Entry 8A9Z (X-ray diffraction, 2.29 A resolution); this record covers chains D and E of the 6 polymer chains in the assembly.

Chain D:
Protein: Tubulin beta-2B chain
Source organism: Bos taurus
UniProt: Q6B856 (TBB2B_BOVIN); the author numbering skips numbers that UniProt does not, so the offset changes along the chain: 1-42 = UniProt 1-42; 45-360 = UniProt 43-358; 369-455 = UniProt 359-445
Chain sequence (445 residues; numbered 1 to 455; 10 numbers in that range are skipped by the numbering (no residue carries them; nothing is unmodelled there); the number before each row is that of its first residue):
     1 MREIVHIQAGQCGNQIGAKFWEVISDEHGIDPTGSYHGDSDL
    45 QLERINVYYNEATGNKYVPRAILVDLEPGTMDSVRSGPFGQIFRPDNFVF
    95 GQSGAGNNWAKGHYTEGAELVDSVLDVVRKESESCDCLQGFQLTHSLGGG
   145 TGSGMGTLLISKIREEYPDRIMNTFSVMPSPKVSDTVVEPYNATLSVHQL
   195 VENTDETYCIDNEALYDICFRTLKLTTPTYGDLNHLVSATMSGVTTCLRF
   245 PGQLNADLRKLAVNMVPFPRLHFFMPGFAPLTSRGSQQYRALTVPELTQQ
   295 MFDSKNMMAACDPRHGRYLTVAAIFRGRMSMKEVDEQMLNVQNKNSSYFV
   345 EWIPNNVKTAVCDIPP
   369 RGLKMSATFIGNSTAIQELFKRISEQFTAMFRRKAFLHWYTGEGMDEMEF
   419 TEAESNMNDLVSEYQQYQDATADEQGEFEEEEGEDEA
Not modelled in the structure: 281-285, 441-455
Bound ions: Mg2+: Gln-11 (together with GDP)
Small-molecule neighbours:
  - GDP (guanosine-5'-diphosphate): Gly-10, Gln-11, Cys-12, Gln-15, Ile-16, Asp-69, Ala-99, Asn-101, Ser-140, Gly-142, Gly-143, Gly-144, Thr-145, Gly-146, Ser-147, Val-171, Pro-173, Val-177, Ser-178, Glu-183, Asn-206, Leu-209, Tyr-224, Leu-227, Asn-228, Val-231
  - LO9 (7-[(3,5-dimethoxyphenyl)methyl]pyrrolo[3,4-g][1,2]benzoxazole): Tyr-202, Val-238, Cys-241, Leu-242, Leu-248, Ala-250, Lys-254, Leu-255, Asn-258, Met-259, Thr-314, Val-315, Ala-316, Ala-317, Ile-318, Asn-349, Asn-350, Val-351, Lys-352, Thr-353, Ala-354, Ile-378
Swiss-Prot annotation at these positions:
  - motif: Met-1 to Ile-4 (MREI motif)
  - binding site (GTP): Gln-11, Glu-71, Ser-140, Gly-144, Thr-145, Gly-146, Asn-206, Asn-228
  - binding site (Mg(2+)): Glu-71
  - modified residue: Ser-40 (Phosphoserine), Thr-57 (Phosphothreonine), Lys-60 (N6-acetyllysine), Ser-174 (Phosphoserine), Thr-287 (Phosphothreonine), Thr-292 (Phosphothreonine), Arg-320 (Omega-N-methylarginine), Glu-448 (5-glutamyl polyglutamate)
  - cross-link (Glycyl lysine isopeptide (Lys-Gly)): Lys-60 (interchain with G-Cter in ubiquitin), Lys-326 (interchain with G-Cter in ubiquitin)

Chain E:
Protein: Stathmin-4
Source organism: Rattus norvegicus
UniProt: P63043 (STMN4_RAT); residues 5-145 here correspond to UniProt positions 49-189 (UniProt number = residue number + 44)
Chain sequence (143 residues; each row starts with the number of its first residue):
     3 MADMEVIELNKCTSGQSFEVILKPPSFDGVPEFNASLPRRRDPSLEEIQK
    53 KLEAAEERRKYQEAELLKHLAEKREHEREVIQKAIEENNNFIKMAKEKLA
   103 QKMESNKENREAHLAAMLERLQEKDKHAEEVRKNKELKEEASR
Not modelled in the structure: 3-5, 29-43, 143-145
Differences from the reference sequence: initiating methionine (3); expression tag (4)
Swiss-Prot annotation at these positions:
  - modified residue: Ser-46 (Phosphoserine)

Interface between chain D and chain E:
Pairs across the interface - 28 pairs, chain D then chain E:
  Tyr-108(D) / His-129(E)  hydrogen bond
  Tyr-108(D) / Ala-130(E)  hydrophobic
  Tyr-108(D) / Val-133(E)  hydrophobic
  Tyr-108(D) / Arg-134(E)  hydrogen bond (backbone-side chain)
  Thr-109(D) / Lys-137(E)
  Ala-112(D) / Arg-134(E)
  Ser-155(D) / Leu-123(E)
  Ser-155(D) / Lys-126(E)
  Lys-156(D) / Asp-127(E)  salt bridge
  Arg-158(D) / Leu-123(E)
  Glu-159(D) / Leu-120(E)
  Glu-159(D) / Leu-123(E)
  Glu-159(D) / Asp-127(E)
  Pro-162(D) / Leu-116(E)  hydrophobic
  Pro-162(D) / Met-119(E)
  Asp-163(D) / Arg-112(E)
  Gln-193(D) / Lys-126(E)  hydrogen bond
  Asn-197(D) / Leu-123(E)
  Asn-197(D) / Lys-126(E)
  Thr-409(D) / Lys-140(E)  hydrogen bond (backbone-side chain)
  Gly-410(D) / Lys-137(E)
  Glu-411(D) / Val-133(E)
  Glu-411(D) / Lys-137(E)  salt bridge
  Gly-412(D) / Val-133(E)
  Gly-412(D) / Asn-136(E)  hydrogen bond (backbone-side chain)
  Gly-412(D) / Lys-137(E)
  Met-413(D) / Val-133(E)
  Glu-417(D) / His-129(E)  salt bridge
Interface residues without a listed pair, chain D (18 interface residues in all): Glu-113
Interface residues without a listed pair, chain E (15 interface residues in all): Gln-124

In short:
18 residues of chain D face 15 of chain E across their interface; the contacts include 5 hydrogen bonds and 3
salt bridges. Polar pairs include Lys-156(D)/Asp-127(E), Glu-411(D)/Lys-137(E) and Glu-417(D)/His-129(E).
Bound to chain D: GDP and compound LO9.
Chain D is Tubulin beta-2B chain (Bos taurus) and chain E is Stathmin-4 (Rattus norvegicus); the structure,
Tubulin-[1,2]oxazoloisoindole-2e complex, was determined by X-ray diffraction (same publication as 8A9T).
